PDB entry 4WDY | X-ray diffraction, 1.90 A resolution | chains B and C of the 5 polymer chains in the assembly

Chain B (and C):
Protein: Major capsid protein VP1
Organism: JC polyomavirus
Notes: chain C of this document is another copy of the same molecule, construct and numbering; everything in this record applies to it too
Reference sequence: P03089 (VP1_POVJC); residues 22-289 here correspond to UniProt positions 23-290 (UniProt number = residue number + 1)
Sequence (272 residues; numbered 18 to 289; the number before each row is that of its first residue):
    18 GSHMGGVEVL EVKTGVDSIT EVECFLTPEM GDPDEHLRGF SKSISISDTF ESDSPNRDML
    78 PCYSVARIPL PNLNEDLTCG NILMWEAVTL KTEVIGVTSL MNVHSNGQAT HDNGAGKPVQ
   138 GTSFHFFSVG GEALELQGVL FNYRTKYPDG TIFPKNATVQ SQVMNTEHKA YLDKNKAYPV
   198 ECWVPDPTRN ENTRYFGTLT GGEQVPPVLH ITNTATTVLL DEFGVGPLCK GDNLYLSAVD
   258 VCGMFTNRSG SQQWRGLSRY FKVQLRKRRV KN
Disordered / not traced: 18-23, 92-98, 289 (chain C: 18-24, 92-98)
Differences from the reference sequence: expression tag (18-21); engineered mutation Gln221 (Asn222 in P03089)
Reported in the primary citation:
  - mutagenesis - N221Q: decreased growth
  - mutagenesis - Q137W: increased stability
  - mutagenesis - P223L: unchanged localization

Chain B / chain C interface:
Pairs across the interface - 127 pairs, chain B then chain C:
  Glu40(B) - Pro204(C)
  Glu40(B) - Thr205(C)
  Phe42(B) - Met181(C)  hydrophobic
  Phe42(B) - Thr183(C)
  Pro45(B) - Val180(C)  hydrophobic
  Glu52(B) - Val176(C)
  His53(B) - Tyr160(C)  hydrogen bond
  His53(B) - Arg161(C)
  His53(B) - Val176(C)
  His53(B) - Gln179(C)  hydrogen bond (backbone-side chain)
  Leu54(B) - Phe67(C)  hydrophobic
  Leu54(B) - Val176(C)
  Leu54(B) - Gln179(C)
  Arg55(B) - Val176(C)
  Arg55(B) - Gln177(C)  hydrogen bond
  Arg55(B) - Gln179(C)  hydrogen bond (backbone-side chain)
  Arg55(B) - Val180(C)
  Gly56(B) - Val180(C)
  Phe57(B) - Phe67(C)  hydrophobic
  Phe57(B) - Phe158(C)
  Phe57(B) - Gln179(C)
  Glu110(B) - Tyr212(C)  hydrogen bond
  Ile112(B) - Val156(C)  hydrophobic
  Gly113(B) - Val156(C)
  Gly113(B) - Val201(C)
  Val114(B) - Val201(C)
  Val114(B) - Leu216(C)
  Thr115(B) - Tyr80(C)
  Thr115(B) - Phe141(C)
  Thr115(B) - Val197(C)  hydrogen bond (side chain-backbone)
  Thr115(B) - Glu198(C)
  Thr115(B) - Trp200(C)  hydrogen bond (side chain-backbone)
  Thr115(B) - Val201(C)
  Ser116(B) - Val156(C)
  Ser116(B) - Phe158(C)
  Ser116(B) - Glu198(C)
  Met118(B) - Phe141(C)  hydrophobic
  Met118(B) - Val197(C)  hydrophobic
  Met118(B) - Glu198(C)
  Met118(B) - Leu216(C)  hydrophobic
  Met118(B) - Val258(C)  hydrophobic
  Met118(B) - Trp271(C)
  Asn119(B) - Asp70(C)  hydrogen bond
  Asn119(B) - Phe158(C)
  Asn119(B) - Thr162(C)
  Asn119(B) - Glu198(C)
  Val120(B) - Ile61(C)
  Val120(B) - Met261(C)  hydrophobic
  Val120(B) - Trp271(C)  hydrophobic
  His121(B) - Ser62(C)
  His121(B) - Ile63(C)
  His121(B) - Ser64(C)  hydrogen bond (backbone-backbone)
  His121(B) - Asp70(C)  salt bridge
  His121(B) - Pro72(C)
  His121(B) - Met76(C)
  His121(B) - Leu77(C)
  His121(B) - Glu198(C)  salt bridge
  Ser122(B) - Ser64(C)
  Ser122(B) - Phe67(C)
  Ser122(B) - Asp70(C)
  Ser122(B) - Asn159(C)  hydrogen bond
  Asn123(B) - Ile63(C)
  Asn123(B) - Ser64(C)  hydrogen bond (backbone-backbone)
  Asn123(B) - Asp65(C)  hydrogen bond (side chain-backbone)
  Asn123(B) - Thr66(C)
  Asn123(B) - Phe67(C)
  Gly124(B) - Ile63(C)
  Ala126(B) - Ile63(C)  hydrophobic
  Thr127(B) - Glu220(C)
  Thr127(B) - Gln269(C)  hydrogen bond
  His128(B) - Gln125(C)
  His128(B) - Thr263(C)
  His128(B) - Gly267(C)  hydrogen bond (side chain-backbone)
  His128(B) - Gln269(C)
  Asp129(B) - Ser266(C)
  Asp129(B) - Gly267(C)
  Asn130(B) - Ser266(C)  hydrogen bond (side chain-backbone)
  Asn130(B) - Gly267(C)
  Asn130(B) - Ser268(C)
  Gly131(B) - Ile63(C)
  Gly131(B) - Gly267(C)
  Gly131(B) - Gln269(C)
  Ala132(B) - Ile61(C)  hydrophobic
  Ala132(B) - Ile63(C)
  Ala132(B) - Met261(C)  hydrophobic
  Ala132(B) - Gln269(C)  hydrogen bond (backbone-side chain)
  Gly133(B) - Ile63(C)
  Lys134(B) - Glu220(C)
  Pro135(B) - Thr139(C)
  Pro135(B) - Gly219(C)
  Pro135(B) - Glu220(C)
  Gln137(B) - Gly219(C)
  Gln137(B) - Glu220(C)  hydrogen bond
  Gln221(B) - Glu220(C)
  Pro223(B) - Gly218(C)
  Pro223(B) - Gly219(C)
  Pro224(B) - Leu216(C)
  Pro224(B) - Thr217(C)
  Pro224(B) - Gly218(C)  hydrogen bond (backbone-backbone)
  Pro224(B) - Gly219(C)
  Val225(B) - Leu216(C)
  Leu226(B) - Gly214(C)
  Leu226(B) - Thr215(C)
  Leu226(B) - Leu216(C)  hydrogen bond (backbone-backbone)
  His227(B) - Gly214(C)
  His227(B) - Thr215(C)  hydrogen bond
  Ile228(B) - Pro202(C)
  Ile228(B) - Phe213(C)
  Ile228(B) - Gly214(C)  hydrogen bond (backbone-backbone)
  Thr229(B) - Tyr212(C)  hydrogen bond (side chain-backbone)
  Thr229(B) - Phe213(C)
  Asn230(B) - Asn207(C)  hydrogen bond (side chain-backbone)
  Asn230(B) - Thr210(C)  hydrogen bond (side chain-backbone)
  Asn230(B) - Arg211(C)
  Asn230(B) - Tyr212(C)  hydrogen bond (side chain-backbone)
  Thr231(B) - Phe213(C)
  Phe262(B) - Phe67(C)  hydrophobic
  Phe262(B) - Phe158(C)  hydrophobic
  Arg265(B) - Ser64(C)
  Arg265(B) - Asp65(C)  hydrogen bond (side chain-backbone)
  Arg272(B) - Leu157(C)  hydrogen bond (side chain-backbone)
  Arg272(B) - Phe158(C)  hydrogen bond (side chain-backbone)
  Arg272(B) - Gln179(C)  hydrogen bond (side chain-backbone)
  Ser275(B) - Val180(C)  hydrogen bond (side chain-backbone)
  Ser275(B) - Met181(C)
  Tyr277(B) - Pro204(C)  hydrogen bond (side chain-backbone)
  Tyr277(B) - Thr205(C)
Interface residues without a listed pair, chain B (50 interface residues in all): Thr44, Val136
Interface residues without a listed pair, chain C (59 interface residues in all): Lys134, Phe143, Gln154, Val222

Summary:
Chain B and chain C form an interface of 50 and 59 residues respectively, with 31 hydrogen bonds and 2 salt
bridges. Polar pairs include His121(B)-Asp70(C), His121(B)-Glu198(C) and His53(B)-Tyr160(C). The paper reports
that N221Q of chain B reduces growth; Q137W of chain B increases stability.
Both chains are Major capsid protein VP1 (JC polyomavirus). Entry 4WDY (JC Polyomavirus VP1 five-fold pore
mutant N221Q) was determined by X-ray diffraction (same publication as 4WDZ and 4WE0).
